Entry 3I5S (X-ray diffraction, 3.00 A resolution); this record covers chain A.

Chain A:
Protein: Phosphatidylinositol 3-kinase regulatory subunit alpha
From: Homo sapiens
Notes: fragment: SH3 domain
Reference sequence: P27986 (P85A_HUMAN); numbering as in UniProt (aligned over 1-83)
Chain sequence (83 residues; row label = number of the first residue in the row):
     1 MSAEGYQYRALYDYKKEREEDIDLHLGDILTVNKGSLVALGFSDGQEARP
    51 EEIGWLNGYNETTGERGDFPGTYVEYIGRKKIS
Disordered / not traced: 1-3, 81-83
Swiss-Prot annotation at these positions:
  - modified residue: S2 (N-acetylserine)

Summary:
Chain A is Phosphatidylinositol 3-kinase regulatory subunit alpha (Homo sapiens); the structure, Crystal
structure of PI3K SH3, was determined by X-ray diffraction, deposited together with 3I5R.
